9BXA - chains A and G of the 7 polymer chains in the assembly; structure by electron microscopy, 3.37 A resolution.

Chain A:
Molecule: MnxG
Organism: Bacillus sp. (in: firmicutes)
Reference sequence: A7KBU7 (A7KBU7_9BACI); residues 1-1227 here = UniProt positions 1-1227
Sequence (1227 residues; row label = number of the first residue in the row):
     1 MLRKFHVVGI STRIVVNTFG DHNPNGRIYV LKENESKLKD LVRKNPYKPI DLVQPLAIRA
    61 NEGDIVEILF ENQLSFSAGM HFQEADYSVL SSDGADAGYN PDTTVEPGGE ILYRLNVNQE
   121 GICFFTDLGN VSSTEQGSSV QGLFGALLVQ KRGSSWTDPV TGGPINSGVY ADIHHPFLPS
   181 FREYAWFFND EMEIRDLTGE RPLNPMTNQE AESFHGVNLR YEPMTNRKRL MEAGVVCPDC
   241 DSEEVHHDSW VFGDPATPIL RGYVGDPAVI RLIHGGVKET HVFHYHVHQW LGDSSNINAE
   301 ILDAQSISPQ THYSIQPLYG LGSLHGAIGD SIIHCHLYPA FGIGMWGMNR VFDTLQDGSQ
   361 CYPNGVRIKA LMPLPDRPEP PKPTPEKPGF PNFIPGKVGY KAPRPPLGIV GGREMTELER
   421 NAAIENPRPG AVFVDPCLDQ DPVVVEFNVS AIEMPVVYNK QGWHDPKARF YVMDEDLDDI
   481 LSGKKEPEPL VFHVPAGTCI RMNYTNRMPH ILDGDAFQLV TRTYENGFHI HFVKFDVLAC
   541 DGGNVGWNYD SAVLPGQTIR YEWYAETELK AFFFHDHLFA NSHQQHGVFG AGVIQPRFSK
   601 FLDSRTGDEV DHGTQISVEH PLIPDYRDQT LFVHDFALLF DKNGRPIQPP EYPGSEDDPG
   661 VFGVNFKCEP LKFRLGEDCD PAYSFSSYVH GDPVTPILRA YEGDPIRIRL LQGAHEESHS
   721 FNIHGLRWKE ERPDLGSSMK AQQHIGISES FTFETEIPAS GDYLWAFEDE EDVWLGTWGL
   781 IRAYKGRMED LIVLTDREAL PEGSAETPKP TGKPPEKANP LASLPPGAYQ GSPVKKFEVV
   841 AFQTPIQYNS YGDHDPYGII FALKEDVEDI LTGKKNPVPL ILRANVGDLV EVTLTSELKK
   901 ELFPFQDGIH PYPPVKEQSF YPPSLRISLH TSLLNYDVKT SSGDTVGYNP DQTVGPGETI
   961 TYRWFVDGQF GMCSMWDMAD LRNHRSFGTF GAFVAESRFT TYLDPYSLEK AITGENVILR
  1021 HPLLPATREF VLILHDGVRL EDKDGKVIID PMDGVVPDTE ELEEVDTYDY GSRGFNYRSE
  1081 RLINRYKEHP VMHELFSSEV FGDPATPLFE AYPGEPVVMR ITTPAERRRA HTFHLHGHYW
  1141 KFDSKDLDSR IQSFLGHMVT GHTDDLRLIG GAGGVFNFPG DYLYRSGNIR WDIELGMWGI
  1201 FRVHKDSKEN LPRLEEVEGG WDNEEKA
Unresolved in the structure: 1218-1227
Differences from the reference sequence: engineered mutation Ala-340 (His in A7KBU7)
Disulfides: Cys-237/Cys-240, Cys-437/Cys-499

Chain G:
Molecule: MnxF
Organism: Bacillus sp. (in: firmicutes)
Reference sequence: A7KBU6 (A7KBU6_9BACI); numbering as in UniProt (aligned over 1-103)
Sequence (103 residues; each row starts with the number of its first residue):
     1 MEALFPMSTD YSKMTDVNEI HDSAILEHFR NGIGHKTLVI SPSYPYMFVG IIKELIGDTV
    61 MIDVETTHFA QLENREWYIH IHNIEVFYIE RPGAPKIPKL EDY
Unresolved in the structure: 1-16

Chain A / chain G interface:
Contacting residue pairs - 9 pairs, chain A then chain G:
  Gly-827(A) / Gln-71(G)
  Tyr-829(A) / Ala-70(G)
  Tyr-829(A) / Gln-71(G)
  Asn-885(A) / Tyr-103(G)
  Arg-998(A) / Thr-67(G)  hydrogen bond (side chain-backbone)
  Arg-998(A) / His-68(G)  hydrogen bond (side chain-backbone)
  Phe-999(A) / Leu-100(G)  hydrophobic
  Phe-999(A) / Glu-101(G)
  Phe-999(A) / Asp-102(G)
Other interface residues (no listed pair), chain A (7 interface residues in all): Pro-833, Leu-1023
Other interface residues (no listed pair), chain G (10 interface residues in all): Phe-69, Pro-98

Summary:
7 residues of chain A and 10 residues of chain G are in contact; the contacts include 2 hydrogen bonds. Polar
contacts include Arg-998(A)/Thr-67(G) and Arg-998(A)/His-68(G).
Chain A is MnxG and chain G is MnxF, both from Bacillus sp. (in: firmicutes); the structure, Structure of Mnx
H340A complex from Bacillus sp. PL-12, was determined by electron microscopy.
